Entry 4QV8 (X-ray diffraction, 2.90 A resolution); this record covers chains H and Z of the 28 polymer chains in the assembly.

== Chain H ==
Molecule: Proteasome subunit beta type-2
Source organism: Saccharomyces cerevisiae
Notes: EC 3.4.25.1
UniProt: P25043 (PSB2_YEAST); residues 1-232 here correspond to UniProt positions 30-261 (UniProt number = residue number + 29)
Chain sequence (232 residues; row label = number of the first residue in the row):
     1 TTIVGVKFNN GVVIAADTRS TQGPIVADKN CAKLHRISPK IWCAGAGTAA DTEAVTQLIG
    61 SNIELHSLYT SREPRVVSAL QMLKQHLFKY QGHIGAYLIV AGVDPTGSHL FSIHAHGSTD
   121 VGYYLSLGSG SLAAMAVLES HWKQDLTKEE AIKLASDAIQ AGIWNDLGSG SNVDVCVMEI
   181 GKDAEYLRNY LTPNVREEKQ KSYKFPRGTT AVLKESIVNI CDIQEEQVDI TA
Not modelled in the structure: 227-232
UniProt features mapped onto this chain:
  - active site: T1 (Nucleophile)

== Chain Z ==
Molecule: Proteasome subunit beta type-6
Source organism: Saccharomyces cerevisiae
Notes: EC 3.4.25.1
UniProt: P23724 (PSB6_YEAST); residues 1-222 here correspond to UniProt positions 20-241 (UniProt number = residue number + 19)
Chain sequence (222 residues; each row starts with the number of its first residue):
     1 QFNPYGDNGG TILGIAGEDF AVLAGDTRNI TDYSINSRYE PKVFDCGDNI VMSANGFAAD
    61 GDALVKRFKN SVKWYHFDHN DKKLSINSAA RNIQHLLYGK RFFPYYVHTI IAGLDEDGKG
   121 AVYSFDPVGS YEREQCRAGG AAASLIMPFL DNQVNFKNQY EPGTNGKVKK PLKYLSVEEV
   181 IKLVRDSFTS ATERHIQVGD GLEILIVTKD GVRKEFYELK RD
Metal / ion sites: Mg2+: T192, H195, V198

== How chain H and chain Z interact ==
Contacting residue pairs (61; chain H residue first):
  R19(H) - I196(Z)
  R19(H) - D222(Z)  salt bridge
  T21(H) - I196(Z)
  P24(H) - R194(Z)
  P24(H) - H195(Z)
  P24(H) - I196(Z)  hydrogen bond (backbone-backbone)
  I25(H) - L145(Z)  hydrophobic
  I25(H) - R194(Z)
  I25(H) - H195(Z)
  V26(H) - E193(Z)
  V26(H) - R194(Z)  hydrogen bond (backbone-side chain)
  V26(H) - I196(Z)  hydrophobic
  A27(H) - R194(Z)  hydrogen bond (backbone-side chain)
  K29(H) - E193(Z)  salt bridge
  K29(H) - R194(Z)
  I163(H) - D222(Z)
  W164(H) - I35(Z)
  W164(H) - R38(Z)  hydrogen bond (backbone-side chain)
  W164(H) - R221(Z)
  W164(H) - D222(Z)
  N165(H) - Y33(Z)
  N165(H) - R38(Z)
  D166(H) - Y33(Z)
  D166(H) - D222(Z)
  L167(H) - R28(Z)
  L167(H) - I30(Z)  hydrophobic
  L167(H) - D32(Z)
  L167(H) - Y33(Z)  hydrogen bond (backbone-backbone)
  L167(H) - I35(Z)  hydrophobic
  L167(H) - I196(Z)
  G168(H) - Y33(Z)
  S169(H) - D222(Z)
  S171(H) - D222(Z)  hydrogen bond (backbone-side chain)
  N194(H) - K220(Z)  hydrogen bond (backbone-side chain)
  N194(H) - D222(Z)
  R196(H) - T189(Z)
  R196(H) - S190(Z)
  R196(H) - E193(Z)
  E197(H) - R185(Z)  salt bridge
  K199(H) - D186(Z)
  Q200(H) - K182(Z)
  Q200(H) - R185(Z)  hydrogen bond
  Q200(H) - D186(Z)  hydrogen bond (backbone-side chain)
  K201(H) - E179(Z)
  K201(H) - D186(Z)  hydrogen bond (backbone-side chain)
  Y203(H) - F149(Z)
  Y203(H) - Q153(Z)
  Y203(H) - L183(Z)
  Y203(H) - D186(Z)  hydrogen bond
  F205(H) - N152(Z)
  F205(H) - Q153(Z)
  F205(H) - Q159(Z)
  P206(H) - P162(Z)  hydrophobic
  R207(H) - P162(Z)
  G208(H) - P162(Z)
  T209(H) - N158(Z)
  T209(H) - Q159(Z)
  T209(H) - Y160(Z)  hydrogen bond (backbone-backbone)
  A211(H) - Y160(Z)  hydrophobic
  A211(H) - G166(Z)
  V212(H) - N165(Z)
Interface residues without a listed pair, chain H (34 interface residues in all): G23, D28, G170, V195, T210
Interface residues without a listed pair, chain Z (33 interface residues in all): S34, E161, E218

== Overview ==
The interface between chain H and chain Z involves 34 residues on one side and 33 on the other; the contacts
include 12 hydrogen bonds and 3 salt bridges. Among the polar pairs are R19(H)-D222(Z), K29(H)-E193(Z) and
E197(H)-R185(Z).
Chain H is Proteasome subunit beta type-2 and chain Z is Proteasome subunit beta type-6, both from
Saccharomyces cerevisiae; the structure, yCP beta5-C52F mutant, was determined by X-ray diffraction, deposited
together with 4QUX, 4QUY, 4QV0, 4QV1, 4QV3, 4QV4 and 42 further entries.
